2LYZ - chain A; structure by X-ray diffraction, 2.00 A resolution.

== Chain A ==
Molecule: Hen egg white lysozyme
Source organism: Gallus gallus
Notes: EC 3.2.1.17
Reference sequence: P00698 (LYSC_CHICK); residues 1-129 here correspond to UniProt positions 19-147 (UniProt number = residue number + 18)
Chain sequence (129 residues; each row starts with the number of its first residue):
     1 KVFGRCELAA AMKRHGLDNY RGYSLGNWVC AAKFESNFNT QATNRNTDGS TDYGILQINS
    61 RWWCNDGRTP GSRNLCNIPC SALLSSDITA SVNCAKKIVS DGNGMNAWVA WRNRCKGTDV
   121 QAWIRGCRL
Disulfide bonds: C6-C127, C30-C115, C64-C80, C76-C94
Curated features (UniProtKB/Swiss-Prot):
  - active site: E35, D52
  - binding site (substrate): D101

== Overview ==
From UniProt: active-site residues E35 and D52 and substrate-binding residue D101.
Chain A is Hen egg white lysozyme (Gallus gallus); the structure, Real-space refinement of the structure of
hen egg-white lysozyme, was determined by X-ray diffraction together with 1LYZ, 3LYZ, 4LYZ, 5LYZ and 6LYZ from
the same study.
